PDB entry 2R0V | X-ray diffraction, 2.35 A resolution | chain A

== Chain A ==
Name: Chromatin structure-remodeling complex protein RSC4
Organism: Saccharomyces cerevisiae
Notes: fragment: Rsc4 TBD (1-340)
UniProtKB: Q02206 (RSC4_YEAST); residues 1-340 here = UniProt positions 1-340
Chain sequence (346 residues; each row starts with the number of its first residue; numbers below 1 keep their minus sign (Gly-5 is residue -5)):
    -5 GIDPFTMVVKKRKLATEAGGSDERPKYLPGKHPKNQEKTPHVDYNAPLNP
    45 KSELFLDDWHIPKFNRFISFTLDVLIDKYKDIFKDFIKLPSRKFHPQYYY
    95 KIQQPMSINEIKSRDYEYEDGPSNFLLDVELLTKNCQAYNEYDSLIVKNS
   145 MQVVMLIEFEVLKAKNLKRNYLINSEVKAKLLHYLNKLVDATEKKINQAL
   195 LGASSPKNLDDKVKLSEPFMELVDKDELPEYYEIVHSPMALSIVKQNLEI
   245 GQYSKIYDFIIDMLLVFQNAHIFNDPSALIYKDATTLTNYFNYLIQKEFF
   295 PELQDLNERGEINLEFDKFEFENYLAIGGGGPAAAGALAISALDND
Disordered / not traced: -5 to 18, 312-340
Sequence notes: expression tag (-5 to 0)
Modified residues: Lys25 (n(6)-acetyllysine; ALY)
Curated features (UniProtKB/Swiss-Prot):
  - modified residue: Ser199 (Phosphoserine)
Reported in the primary citation:
  - post-translational modification sites: Lys25
  - mutagenesis - K25A: decreased growth in response to minimal media conditions
  - mutagenesis - Y92A: increased binding to H3K14ac peptides
  - mutagenesis - K25Q, K25R: decreased growth
  - mutagenesis - Y92A/Y93A: abolished growth in response to gcn5Delta
  - mutagenesis - Y225A/Y226A: unchanged growth in response to gcn5Delta
  - mutagenesis - Y92F: unchanged binding to H3K14ac peptides
  - mutagenesis - Y225F: abolished binding to H3K14ac peptides

== Summary ==
The paper reports that K25Q and K25R reduce growth; a modification site at Lys25; 8 substitutions were tested
in all.
Chain A is Chromatin structure-remodeling complex protein RSC4 (Saccharomyces cerevisiae); the structure,
Structure of the Rsc4 tandem bromodomain acetylated at K25, was determined by X-ray diffraction (same
publication as 2R0S, 2R0Y and 2R10).
